PDB entry 4OWX | X-ray diffraction, 2.30 A resolution | chains L and B of the 3 polymer chains in the assembly

Chain L:
Molecule: 12-nt DNA strand
Sequence (12 nucleotides; numbered 1 to 12; the number before each row is that of its first residue):
     1 TTTTTTTTTTTT
Not modelled in the structure: 10-12

Chain B:
Name: SOSS complex subunit B1
Source organism: Homo sapiens
UniProt: Q9BQ15 (SOSB1_HUMAN); numbering as in UniProt (aligned over 1-211)
Amino-acid sequence (211 residues; numbered 1 to 211; the number before each row is that of its first residue):
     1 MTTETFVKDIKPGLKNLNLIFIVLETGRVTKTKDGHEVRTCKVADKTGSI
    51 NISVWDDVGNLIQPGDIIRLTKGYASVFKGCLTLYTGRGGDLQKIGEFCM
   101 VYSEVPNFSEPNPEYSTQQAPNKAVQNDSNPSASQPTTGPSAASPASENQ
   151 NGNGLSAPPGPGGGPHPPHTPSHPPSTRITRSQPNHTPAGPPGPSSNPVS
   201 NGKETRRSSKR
Not modelled in the structure: 1-4, 112-211
What the authors report for this chain:
  - binding site for the 12-nt DNA strand (chain L): Gly13, Lys33, Trp55, Asp56, Phe78, Tyr85, Arg88
  - mutagenesis - W55A, F78A: decreased binding to DNA
  - mutagenesis - W55A, F78A: unchanged binding to Integrator complex subunit 3

Chain L / chain B interface:
Residue-residue contacts - 22 pairs, chain L then chain B:
  DT3(L) - His36(B)  base contact
  DT3(L) - Asp56(B)  hydrogen bond to the base
  DT3(L) - Arg88(B)  salt bridge to the phosphate
  DT4(L) - Thr86(B)  base contact
  DT4(L) - Gly87(B)  base contact
  DT4(L) - Arg88(B)  salt bridge to the phosphate
  DT5(L) - Gly13(B)  hydrogen bond to the base
  DT5(L) - Lys15(B)  base contact
  DT5(L) - Tyr74(B)  phosphate contact
  DT5(L) - Ala75(B)  base contact
  DT5(L) - Arg88(B)  salt bridge to the phosphate
  DT6(L) - Trp55(B)  stacking on the base
  DT6(L) - Tyr74(B)  base contact
  DT6(L) - Tyr85(B)  base contact
  DT6(L) - Thr86(B)  base contact
  DT7(L) - Thr32(B)  sugar contact
  DT7(L) - Ser53(B)  base contact
  DT7(L) - Trp55(B)  base contact
  DT7(L) - Phe78(B)  stacking on the base
  DT7(L) - Tyr85(B)  hydrogen bond to the base
  DT8(L) - Thr32(B)  phosphate contact
  DT8(L) - Lys33(B)  hydrogen bond to the phosphate
Interface residues without a listed pair, chain B (21 interface residues in all): Leu14, Lys31, Val38, Ser76, Gly89, Gly90

Overview:
Chain L and chain B form an interface of 6 and 21 residues respectively, with 4 hydrogen bonds, 3 salt bridges
and 2 aromatic stacking contacts. Among the polar pairs are DT3(L)-Asp56(B), DT5(L)-Gly13(B) and
DT7(L)-Tyr85(B). From the paper: a binding site for the 12-nt DNA strand (chain L) at Gly13(B), Lys33(B) and
Trp55(B) among others; W55A and F78A of chain B reduce binding to DNA.
Chain L is a 12-nt DNA strand and chain B is SOSS complex subunit B1 (Homo sapiens); the structure, Structural
basis of SOSS1 in complex with a 12nt ssDNA, was determined by X-ray diffraction (same publication as 4OWT and
4OWW).
